6UCV - chains I and M of the 20 polymer chains in the assembly; structure by electron microscopy, 4.10 A resolution (low resolution: residue-level contacts below are approximate; hydrogen-bond / salt-bridge calls are withheld).

Chain I:
Name: Mitochondrial import receptor subunit TOM40
Organism: Saccharomyces cerevisiae (strain ATCC 204508 / S288c)
UniProt: P23644 (TOM40_YEAST); residue numbers follow UniProt; this construct covers 1-387
Sequence (397 residues; each row starts with the number of its first residue):
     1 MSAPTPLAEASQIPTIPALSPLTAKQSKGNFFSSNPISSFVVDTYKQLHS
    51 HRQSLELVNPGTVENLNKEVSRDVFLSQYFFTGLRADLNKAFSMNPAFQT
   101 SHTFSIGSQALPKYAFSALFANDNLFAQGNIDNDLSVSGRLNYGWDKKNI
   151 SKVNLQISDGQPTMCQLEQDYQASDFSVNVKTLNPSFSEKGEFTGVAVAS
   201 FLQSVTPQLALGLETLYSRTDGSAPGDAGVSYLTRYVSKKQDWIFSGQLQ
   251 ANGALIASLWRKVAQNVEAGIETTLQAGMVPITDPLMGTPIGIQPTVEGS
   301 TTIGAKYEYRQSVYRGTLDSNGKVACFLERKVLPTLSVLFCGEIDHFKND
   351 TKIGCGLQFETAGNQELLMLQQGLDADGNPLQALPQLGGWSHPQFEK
Disordered / not traced: 1-44, 277-294, 374-397
Construct notes: expression tag (388-397)
Ligand contacts: 1,2-dimyristoyl-rac-glycero-3-phosphocholine (MC3): Leu84, Arg85, Ala86, Phe104, Gln311, Leu328, Arg330, Val332, Val338, Phe340, Leu357
Reported in the primary citation:
  - binding site for 1,2-dimyristoyl-rac-glycero-3-phosphocholine: Arg330 (proposed by the authors, not directly observed)
  - mutagenesis - K90A/H102A: abolished binding to Mitochondrial import receptor subunit TOM7 (chain M)
  - mutagenesis - K90A/H102A: decreased growth in response to Tom7
  - mutagenesis - D87N/E329N/E360N, D87N/D132N/D134N/E329N/E360N: decreased growth

Chain M:
Name: Mitochondrial import receptor subunit TOM7
Organism: Saccharomyces cerevisiae (strain ATCC 204508 / S288c)
UniProt: P53507 (TOM7_YEAST); numbering as in UniProt (aligned over 1-60)
Sequence (60 residues; numbered 1 to 60; the number before each row is that of its first residue):
     1 MSFLPSFILSDESKERISKILTLTHNVAHYGWIPFVLYLGWAHTSNRPNF
    51 LNLLSPLPSV
Disordered / not traced: 1-10

Interface between chain I and chain M:
Pairs across the interface - 36 pairs, chain I then chain M:
  Leu88(I) - Pro56(M)
  Lys90(I) - Asn52(M)
  Lys90(I) - Ser55(M)
  Lys90(I) - Pro56(M)
  Lys90(I) - Leu57(M)
  Phe92(I) - Asn52(M)
  Phe92(I) - Leu53(M)
  Pro96(I) - His43(M)
  Phe98(I) - Val36(M)
  Phe98(I) - Leu37(M)
  Phe98(I) - Gly40(M)
  Thr100(I) - Leu37(M)
  His102(I) - Leu54(M)
  His102(I) - Pro56(M)
  Phe116(I) - Ile33(M)
  Ala118(I) - Val36(M)
  Ala118(I) - Leu37(M)
  Phe120(I) - His43(M)
  Ala127(I) - Val36(M)
  Gln128(I) - Trp32(M)
  Gly129(I) - Ile33(M)
  Asn130(I) - Ile33(M)
  Ile131(I) - Ile33(M)
  Leu135(I) - His29(M)
  Val137(I) - Ala28(M)
  Val137(I) - His29(M)
  Gly139(I) - Trp32(M)
  Leu141(I) - Trp32(M)
  Ile157(I) - His25(M)
  Ile157(I) - His29(M)
  Thr163(I) - His25(M)
  Thr361(I) - Pro56(M)
  Thr361(I) - Pro58(M)
  Gly363(I) - Val60(M)
  Asn364(I) - Val60(M)
  Gln365(I) - Val60(M)
Also at the interface, not in a pair above, chain I (28 interface residues in all): Ser93, Arg140, Ala362
Also at the interface, not in a pair above, chain M (21 interface residues in all): Leu39, Thr44, Asn46, Pro48

Summary:
28 residues of chain I face 21 of chain M across their interface. Bound to chain I:
1,2-dimyristoyl-rac-glycero-3-phosphocholine. From the paper: a binding site for
1,2-dimyristoyl-rac-glycero-3-phosphocholine at Arg330(I); D87N/E329N/E360N and D87N/D132N/D134N/E329N/E360N
of chain I reduce growth.
Here chain I is Mitochondrial import receptor subunit TOM40 and chain M is Mitochondrial import receptor
subunit TOM7, both from Saccharomyces cerevisiae (strain ATCC 204508 / S288c). Entry 6UCV (Cryo-EM structure
of the mitochondrial TOM complex from yeast (tetramer)) was determined by electron microscopy together with
6UCU from the same study.
